Entry 7JGC (electron microscopy, 3.40 A resolution); this record covers chains a and 3 of the 12 polymer chains in the assembly.

# Chain a
Name: ATP synthase subunit a
From: Mycolicibacterium smegmatis
Reference sequence: A0R206 (A0R206_MYCS2); residue numbers follow UniProt; this construct covers 1-252
Chain sequence (252 residues; numbered 1 to 252; the number before each row is that of its first residue):
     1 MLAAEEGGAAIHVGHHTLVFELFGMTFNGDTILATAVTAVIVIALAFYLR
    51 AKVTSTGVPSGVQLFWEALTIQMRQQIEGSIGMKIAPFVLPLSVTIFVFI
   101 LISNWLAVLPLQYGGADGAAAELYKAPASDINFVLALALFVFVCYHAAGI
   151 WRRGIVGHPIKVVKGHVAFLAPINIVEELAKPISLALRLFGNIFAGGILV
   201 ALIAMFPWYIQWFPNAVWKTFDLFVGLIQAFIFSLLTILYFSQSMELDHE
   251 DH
Not modelled in the structure: 1-30, 114-122, 247-252
Small-molecule neighbours:
  - Bedaquiline (BQ1), molecule 1: F169, P172, I173, V176
  - Bedaquiline (BQ1), molecule 2: F213, V217, F221

# Chain 3
Name: ATP synthase subunit c
From: Mycolicibacterium smegmatis
Reference sequence: Q5TIX5 (Q5TIX5_MYCSM); numbering as in UniProt (aligned over 1-86)
Chain sequence (86 residues; each row starts with the number of its first residue):
     1 MDLDPNAIITAGALIGGGLIMGGGAIGAGIGDGIAGNALISGIARQPEAQ
    51 GRLFTPFFITVGLVEAAYFINLAFMALFVFATPGLQ
Not modelled in the structure: 1-4, 86

# How chain a and chain 3 interact
Pairs across the interface (19):
  Q76(a) - T55(3)
  L187(a) - I70(3)
  R188(a) - A66(3)
  R188(a) - I70(3)
  F190(a) - A73(3)  hydrophobic
  G191(a) - F69(3)
  G191(a) - A73(3)
  N192(a) - F69(3)
  F194(a) - A76(3)  hydrophobic
  A195(a) - F69(3)  hydrophobic
  A195(a) - L72(3)  hydrophobic
  I228(a) - F58(3)  hydrophobic
  Q229(a) - E65(3)  hydrogen bond
  F231(a) - F58(3)  hydrophobic
  I232(a) - F58(3)
  I232(a) - G62(3)
  L235(a) - T55(3)
  L235(a) - I59(3)  hydrophobic
  L239(a) - I59(3)  hydrophobic
Also at the interface, not in a pair above, chain a (17 interface residues in all): Q72, S184, L236
Also at the interface, not in a pair above, chain 3 (13 interface residues in all): F54, L63

# Overview
17 residues of chain a and 13 residues of chain 3 are in contact; the contacts include 1 hydrogen bond. The
hydrogen-bonded pair is Q229(a)-E65(3). Ligands of chain a: Bedaquiline.
Chain a is ATP synthase subunit a and chain 3 is ATP synthase subunit c, both from Mycolicibacterium
smegmatis; the structure, Cryo-EM structure of bedaquiline-saturated Mycobacterium smegmatis ATP synthase FO
region, was determined by electron microscopy together with 7JG5, 7JG6, 7JG7, 7JG8, 7JG9, 7JGA and 7JGB from
the same study.
